2E6E - chains A and B of the 4 polymer chains in the assembly; structure by X-ray diffraction, 2.50 A resolution.

Chain A (and B):
Protein: 5'-nucleotidase surE
From: Thermus thermophilus
Notes: EC 3.1.3.5; chain B of this document is another copy of the same molecule, construct and numbering; everything in this record applies to it too
UniProt: Q53W92 (SURE_THET8); numbering as in UniProt (aligned over 1-244)
Chain sequence (244 residues; each row starts with the number of its first residue):
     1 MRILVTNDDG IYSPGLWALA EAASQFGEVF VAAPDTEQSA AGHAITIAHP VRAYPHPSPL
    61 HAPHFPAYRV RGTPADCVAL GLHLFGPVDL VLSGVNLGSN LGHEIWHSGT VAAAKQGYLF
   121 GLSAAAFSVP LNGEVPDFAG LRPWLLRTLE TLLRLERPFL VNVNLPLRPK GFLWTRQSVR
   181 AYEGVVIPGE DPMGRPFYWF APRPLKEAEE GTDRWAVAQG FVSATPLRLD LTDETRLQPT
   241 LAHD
Not modelled in the structure: 36-46, 132-135, 237-244 (chain B: 37-45, 60-62, 98-111, 132-133, 239-244)
Curated features (UniProtKB/Swiss-Prot):
  - binding site (a divalent metal cation): Asp8, Asp9, Ser39, Asn96

Chain A / chain B interface:
Pairs across the interface (106; chain A residue first):
  Ile47(A) - Phe200(B)
  Ile47(A) - Pro202(B)
  Ala48(A) - Trp199(B)
  Ala48(A) - Phe200(B)
  Ala48(A) - Ala201(B)  hydrophobic
  Ala48(A) - Pro202(B)
  His49(A) - Tyr198(B)
  His49(A) - Trp199(B)
  His49(A) - Phe200(B)  hydrogen bond (backbone-backbone)
  Pro50(A) - Phe197(B)  hydrophobic
  Pro50(A) - Tyr198(B)
  Pro50(A) - Trp199(B)
  Val51(A) - Phe197(B)
  Val51(A) - Tyr198(B)  hydrogen bond (backbone-backbone)
  Arg52(A) - Asp191(B)  salt bridge
  Arg52(A) - Phe197(B)
  Asp76(A) - Phe200(B)
  Ala79(A) - Val186(B)  hydrophobic
  Ala79(A) - Phe200(B)  hydrophobic
  Leu80(A) - Tyr198(B)  hydrophobic
  His83(A) - Val186(B)
  His83(A) - Tyr198(B)
  Leu84(A) - Tyr198(B)
  Ile105(A) - Leu231(B)
  Trp106(A) - Lys115(B)
  Trp106(A) - Leu229(B)  hydrogen bond (side chain-backbone)
  Trp106(A) - Leu231(B)  hydrophobic
  Gln116(A) - Tyr182(B)  hydrogen bond (side chain-backbone)
  Gln116(A) - Phe200(B)
  Leu119(A) - Val179(B)
  Leu119(A) - Glu183(B)
  Phe120(A) - Glu183(B)  hydrogen bond (backbone-side chain)
  Phe120(A) - Gly184(B)
  Glu156(A) - Arg236(B)  hydrogen bond (backbone-side chain)
  Pro158(A) - Arg236(B)  hydrogen bond (backbone-side chain)
  Phe159(A) - Arg236(B)
  Trp174(A) - Leu237(B)  hydrophobic
  Thr175(A) - Leu237(B)
  Arg176(A) - Thr232(B)
  Arg176(A) - Glu234(B)
  Arg176(A) - Leu237(B)
  Gln177(A) - Leu229(B)  hydrogen bond (side chain-backbone)
  Gln177(A) - Asp230(B)
  Gln177(A) - Leu231(B)  hydrogen bond (side chain-backbone)
  Gln177(A) - Thr232(B)  hydrogen bond (backbone-side chain)
  Val179(A) - Asp230(B)
  Ala181(A) - Leu119(B)
  Tyr182(A) - Leu119(B)  hydrogen bond (backbone-backbone)
  Tyr182(A) - Phe120(B)
  Glu183(A) - Phe120(B)
  Gly184(A) - Phe120(B)
  Val186(A) - Ala79(B)
  Val186(A) - His83(B)  hydrogen bond (backbone-side chain)
  Asp191(A) - Arg52(B)  salt bridge
  Arg195(A) - Arg52(B)
  Pro196(A) - Arg52(B)
  Phe197(A) - Pro50(B)  hydrophobic
  Phe197(A) - Val51(B)
  Phe197(A) - Arg52(B)
  Tyr198(A) - His49(B)
  Tyr198(A) - Pro50(B)
  Tyr198(A) - Val51(B)  hydrogen bond (backbone-backbone)
  Tyr198(A) - Leu80(B)  hydrophobic
  Tyr198(A) - His83(B)
  Trp199(A) - Ala48(B)  hydrophobic
  Trp199(A) - His49(B)
  Trp199(A) - Pro50(B)
  Phe200(A) - Ile47(B)
  Phe200(A) - Ala48(B)
  Phe200(A) - His49(B)  hydrogen bond (backbone-backbone)
  Phe200(A) - Asp76(B)
  Phe200(A) - Ala79(B)  hydrophobic
  Phe200(A) - Phe120(B)  hydrophobic
  Ala201(A) - Ala48(B)  hydrophobic
  Pro226(A) - Thr232(B)
  Pro226(A) - Asp233(B)  hydrogen bond (backbone-backbone)
  Pro226(A) - Arg236(B)
  Pro226(A) - Leu237(B)  hydrophobic
  Leu227(A) - Leu231(B)
  Leu227(A) - Asp233(B)
  Arg228(A) - Arg228(B)
  Arg228(A) - Asp230(B)  hydrogen bond (side chain-backbone)
  Arg228(A) - Leu231(B)  hydrogen bond (backbone-backbone)
  Arg228(A) - Thr232(B)
  Arg228(A) - Asp233(B)
  Asp230(A) - Gln177(B)
  Asp230(A) - Val179(B)
  Asp230(A) - Leu231(B)
  Leu231(A) - Gln177(B)
  Leu231(A) - Leu227(B)
  Leu231(A) - Arg228(B)  hydrogen bond (backbone-backbone)
  Leu231(A) - Leu231(B)  hydrophobic
  Thr232(A) - Arg176(B)
  Thr232(A) - Gln177(B)  hydrogen bond (side chain-backbone)
  Thr232(A) - Pro226(B)
  Thr232(A) - Arg228(B)
  Asp233(A) - Pro226(B)  hydrogen bond (backbone-backbone)
  Asp233(A) - Leu227(B)
  Asp233(A) - Arg228(B)  salt bridge
  Glu234(A) - Arg176(B)
  Glu234(A) - Arg228(B)
  Thr235(A) - Arg228(B)
  Arg236(A) - Glu156(B)  hydrogen bond (side chain-backbone)
  Arg236(A) - Pro158(B)  hydrogen bond (side chain-backbone)
  Arg236(A) - Phe159(B)
  Arg236(A) - Pro226(B)
Interface residues without a listed pair, chain A (55 interface residues in all): Ala75, Val111, Lys115, Leu155, Arg180, Pro202, Thr225, Leu229
Interface residues without a listed pair, chain B (48 interface residues in all): Thr46, Ala75, Leu84, Gln116, Leu155, Pro196, Thr225

In short:
Chain A and chain B form an interface of 55 and 48 residues respectively; the contacts include 22 hydrogen
bonds and 3 salt bridges. Among the polar pairs are Arg52(A)-Asp191(B), Asp233(A)-Arg228(B) and
Trp106(A)-Leu229(B). Curated annotation (UniProt) lists 4 divalent metal cation-binding residues on chain A.
Chain A and chain B are both 5'-nucleotidase surE (Thermus thermophilus); the structure, Crystal structure of
the stationary phase survival protein SurE from Thermus thermophilus HB8, was determined by X-ray diffraction
(same publication as 2E69, 2E6B, 2E6C, 2E6G and 2E6H).
